Entry 8VBR (X-ray diffraction, 2.65 A resolution); this record covers chains L and H.

# Chain L
Name: Bovine Fab ElsE11 light chain
Source organism: Bos taurus
Notes: antibody fragment or engineered binder
Chain sequence (216 residues; numbered 1 to 212 plus 5 insertion-coded residues; 1 number in that range is skipped by the numbering (no residue carries it; nothing is unmodelled there); the number before each row is that of its first residue; a row labelled like 27A-27B holds insertion residues (27A, then the next letters in order)):
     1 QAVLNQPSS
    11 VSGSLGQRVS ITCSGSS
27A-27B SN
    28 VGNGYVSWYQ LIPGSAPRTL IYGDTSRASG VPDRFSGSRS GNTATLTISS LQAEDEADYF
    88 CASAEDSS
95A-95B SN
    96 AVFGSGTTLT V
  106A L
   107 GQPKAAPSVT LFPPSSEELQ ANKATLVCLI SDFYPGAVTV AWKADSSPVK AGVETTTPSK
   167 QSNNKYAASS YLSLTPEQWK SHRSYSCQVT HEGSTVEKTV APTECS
Disordered / not traced: 1, 212
Disulfide bonds: Cys-23/Cys-88, Cys-134/Cys-193

# Chain H
Name: Bovine Fab Else11 heavy chain
Source organism: Bos taurus
Notes: antibody fragment or engineered binder
Chain sequence (265 residues; numbered 1 to 263 plus 3 insertion-coded residues; 1 number in that range is skipped by the numbering (no residue carries it; nothing is unmodelled there); the number before each row is that of its first residue; a row labelled like 82A-82C holds insertion residues (82A, then the next letters in order)):
     1 KVQLRESGPS LVKPSQTLSL TCTTSGFSLS DKTVGWVRQA PGKALEWLGS TDTSGNTGYN
    61 PGLKSRLSIT KDNSKSQVSL SV
82A-82C SSV
    83 STADSATYYC TTVRQQTRKS CPDGWTLAKD CGFYGYGSED CYDDCTDILS SNTLSPTTTH
   143 EFNVDAWGQG LLVTVSS
   161 ASTKGPSVFP LAPSSKSTSG GTAALGCLVK DYFPEPVTVS WNSGALTSGV HTFPAVLQSS
   221 GLYSLSSVVT VPSSSLGTQT YICNVNHKPS NTKVDKKVEP KSC
Disordered / not traced: 1
Disulfide bonds: Cys-22/Cys-92, Cys-103/Cys-123, Cys-113/Cys-127, Cys-187/Cys-243

# Chain L / chain H interface
Cross-chain cystine bridges: Cys-211(L)/Cys-263(H)
Residue-residue contacts (82):
  Asn-30(L) with Thr-141(H); His-142(H), hydrogen bond (side chain-backbone)
  Tyr-32(L) with Glu-143(H); Phe-144(H); Asn-145(H), hydrogen bond
  Ser-34(L) with Phe-144(H); Asn-145(H)
  Tyr-36(L) with Phe-144(H); Asn-145(H); Val-146(H), hydrogen bond (side chain-backbone); Trp-149(H)
  Leu-38(L) with Gln-39(H)
  Ala-43(L) with Gly-150(H); Gln-151(H)
  Pro-44(L) with Tyr-91(H); Trp-149(H)
  Thr-46(L) with Val-146(H), hydrogen bond (side chain-backbone); Asp-147(H), hydrogen bond (side chain-backbone); Trp-149(H), hydrogen bond
  Tyr-49(L) with Arg-96(H); Asn-145(H)
  Phe-87(L) with Gln-39(H); Ala-44(H), hydrophobic; Leu-45(H), hydrophobic
  Ala-91(L) with His-142(H); Phe-144(H), hydrophobic
  Asp-93(L) with His-142(H), hydrogen bond (backbone-side chain)
  Ser-94(L) with His-142(H)
  Ser-95(L) with Gln-97(H); Gln-98(H); His-142(H); Glu-143(H); Phe-144(H)
  Ser-95A(L) with Trp-47(H), hydrogen bond (backbone-side chain); Gly-58(H); Gln-97(H)
  Asn-95B(L) with Pro-61(H)
  Ala-96(L) with Trp-47(H); Phe-144(H), hydrophobic
  Phe-98(L) with Val-37(H), hydrophobic; Leu-45(H), hydrophobic; Trp-47(H), hydrophobic
  Gly-99(L) with Ala-44(H)
  Ser-100(L) with Ala-44(H)
  Thr-116(L) with Ser-177(H)
  Phe-118(L) with Leu-171(H); Ala-172(H); Ala-184(H)
  Pro-119(L) with Lys-261(H)
  Ser-121(L) with Phe-169(H); Pro-170(H)
  Glu-123(L) with Phe-169(H); Pro-170(H); Lys-256(H), salt bridge
  Glu-124(L) with Phe-169(H); Leu-188(H)
  Lys-129(L) with Lys-190(H); Asp-191(H), salt bridge
  Thr-131(L) with Lys-190(H)
  Val-133(L) with Leu-171(H), hydrophobic; Ser-226(H)
  Leu-135(L) with Val-228(H), hydrophobic
  Glu-160(L) with Leu-217(H); Gln-218(H); Ser-219(H)
  Thr-162(L) with Pro-214(H); Val-216(H)
  Ser-165(L) with His-211(H); Pro-214(H)
  Lys-166(L) with His-211(H)
  Gln-167(L) with His-211(H)
  Ala-173(L) with His-211(H); Phe-213(H), hydrophobic
  Ala-174(L) with Phe-213(H)
  Ser-175(L) with Phe-213(H)
  Tyr-177(L) with Leu-188(H), hydrophobic; Val-216(H), hydrophobic; Leu-225(H); Ser-226(H), hydrogen bond
  Ser-179(L) with Lys-190(H), hydrogen bond; Gln-218(H)
  Cys-211(L) with Cys-263(H), disulfide
Interface residues without a listed pair, chain L (48 interface residues in all): Ser-42, Arg-45, Ala-89, Ile-136, Thr-161, Thr-163, Lys-204
Interface residues without a listed pair, chain H (50 interface residues in all): Glu-46, Tyr-59, Thr-99, Thr-140, Pro-173, Lys-176, Leu-185

# Summary
The interface between chain L and chain H involves 48 residues on one side and 50 on the other, with 1
disulfide bond, 10 hydrogen bonds and 2 salt bridges. Polar contacts include Glu-123(L)/Lys-256(H),
Lys-129(L)/Asp-191(H) and Asn-30(L)/His-142(H).
Here chain L is Bovine Fab ElsE11 light chain and chain H is Bovine Fab Else11 heavy chain, both from Bos
taurus. Entry 8VBR (Structure of bovine anti-HIV Fab ElsE11) was determined by X-ray diffraction, deposited
together with 8TQ1, 8V4I, 8VBJ, 8VBK, 8VBL, 8VBM and 4 further entries.
